PDB entry 9EX9 | electron microscopy, 2.50 A resolution | chains B and S of the 8 polymer chains in the assembly

Chain B:
Molecule: DNA-directed RNA polymerase 133 kDa polypeptide
Organism: Vaccinia virus
Notes: EC 2.7.7.6
Reference sequence: P68694 (RP132_VACCC); residues 1-1164 here = UniProt positions 1-1164
Sequence (1164 residues; numbered 1 to 1164; the number before each row is that of its first residue):
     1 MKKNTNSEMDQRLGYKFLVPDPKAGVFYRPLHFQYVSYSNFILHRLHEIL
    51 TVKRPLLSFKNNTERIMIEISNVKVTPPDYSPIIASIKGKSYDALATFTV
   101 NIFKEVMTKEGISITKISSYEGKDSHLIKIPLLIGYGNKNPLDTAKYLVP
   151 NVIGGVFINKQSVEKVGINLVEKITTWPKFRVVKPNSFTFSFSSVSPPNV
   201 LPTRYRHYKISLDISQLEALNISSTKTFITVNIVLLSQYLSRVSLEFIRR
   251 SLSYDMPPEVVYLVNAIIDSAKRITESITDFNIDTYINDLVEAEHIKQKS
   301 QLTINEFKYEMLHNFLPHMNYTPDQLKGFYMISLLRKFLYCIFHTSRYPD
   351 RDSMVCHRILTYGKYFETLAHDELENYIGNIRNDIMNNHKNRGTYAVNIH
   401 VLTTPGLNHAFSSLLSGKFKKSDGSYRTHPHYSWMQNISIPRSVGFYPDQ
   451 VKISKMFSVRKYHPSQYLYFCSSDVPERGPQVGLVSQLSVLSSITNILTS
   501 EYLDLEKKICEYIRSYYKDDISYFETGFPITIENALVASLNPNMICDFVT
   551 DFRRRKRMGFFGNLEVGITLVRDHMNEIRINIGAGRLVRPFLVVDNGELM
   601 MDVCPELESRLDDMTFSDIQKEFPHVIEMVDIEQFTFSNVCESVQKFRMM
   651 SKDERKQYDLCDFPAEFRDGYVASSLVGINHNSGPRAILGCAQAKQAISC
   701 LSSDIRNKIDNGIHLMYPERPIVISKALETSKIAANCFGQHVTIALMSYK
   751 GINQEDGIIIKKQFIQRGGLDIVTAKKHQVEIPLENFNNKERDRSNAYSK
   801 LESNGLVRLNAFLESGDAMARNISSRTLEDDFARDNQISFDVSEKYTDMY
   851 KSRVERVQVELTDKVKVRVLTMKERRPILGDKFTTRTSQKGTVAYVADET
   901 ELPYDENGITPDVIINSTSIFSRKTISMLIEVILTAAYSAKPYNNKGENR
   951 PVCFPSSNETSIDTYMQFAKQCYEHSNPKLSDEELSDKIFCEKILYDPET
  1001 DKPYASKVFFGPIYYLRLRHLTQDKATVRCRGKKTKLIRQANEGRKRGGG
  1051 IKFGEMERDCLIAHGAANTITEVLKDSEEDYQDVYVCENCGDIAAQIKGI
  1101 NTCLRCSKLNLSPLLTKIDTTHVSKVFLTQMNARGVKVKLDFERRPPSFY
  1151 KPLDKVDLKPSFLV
Disordered / not traced: 1-7, 449-458, 792-793, 826-838, 1163-1164
Construct notes: variant N6 (Asp in P68694), F343 (Tyr in P68694)
Bound ions: Zn2+: C1087, C1090, C1103, C1106

Chain S:
Molecule: DNA-directed RNA polymerase 30 kDa polypeptide
Organism: Vaccinia virus
Notes: EC 2.7.7.6
Reference sequence: P21082 (RP30_VACCC); residue numbers follow UniProt; this construct covers 1-259
Sequence (259 residues; numbered 1 to 259; the number before each row is that of its first residue):
     1 MENVYISSYSSNEQTSMAVAATDIRELLSQYVDDANLEDLIEWAMEKSSK
    51 YYIKNIGNTKSNIEETKFESKNNIGIEYSKDSRNKLSYRNKPSIATNLEY
   101 KTLCDMIKGTSGTEKEFLRYLLFGIKCIKKGVEYNIDKIKDVSYNDYFNV
   151 LDEKYNTPCPNCKSRNTTPMMIQTRAADEPPLVRHACRDCKQHFKPPKFR
   201 AFRNLNVTTQSIHENKEITEILPDNNPSPPESPEPASPIDDGLIRATFDR
   251 NDEPPEDDE
Disordered / not traced: 1-35, 62-64, 152-206, 235-248, 258-259
Modified residues: S228 (phosphoserine; SEP); S232 (phosphoserine; SEP); S237 (phosphoserine; SEP)
Swiss-Prot annotation at these positions:
  - zinc finger: Y155 to K195 (TFIIS-type)
  - binding site (Zn(2+)): C159, C162, C187, C190

Chain B / chain S interface:
Pairs across the interface (27; chain B residue first):
  I174(B) with D252(S)
  K179(B) with E256(S), salt bridge
  P185(B) with E77(S)
  N186(B) with I74(S), hydrogen bond (side chain-backbone); E77(S)
  Y205(B) with R250(S); N251(S); D252(S)
  H207(B) with N251(S), hydrogen bond (side chain-backbone); E253(S), hydrogen bond (side chain-backbone); P254(S); P255(S)
  I342(B) with S70(S)
  F343(B) with S70(S); I74(S), hydrophobic
  H371(B) with R250(S), hydrogen bond
  D372(B) with R250(S), salt bridge
  K421(B) with E253(S), salt bridge
  R478(B) with P227(S); S228(S)
  K882(B) with S228(S)
  K890(B) with S228(S)
  R923(B) with D224(S), salt bridge
  R1019(B) with E231(S), salt bridge
  H1020(B) with E231(S), salt bridge
  K1025(B) with E231(S), salt bridge
  R1045(B) with S232(S)
Also at the interface, not in a pair above, chain B (28 interface residues in all): K173, S193, K209, E259, E375, K420, L689, G1044, K1046
Also at the interface, not in a pair above, chain S (20 interface residues in all): K71, Y78, N225, E234, D257

Overview:
Chain B and chain S form an interface of 28 and 20 residues respectively; the contacts include 4 hydrogen
bonds and 7 salt bridges. Polar contacts include K179(B)-E256(S), D372(B)-R250(S) and K421(B)-E253(S). Curated
annotation (UniProt) lists 4 Zn2+-binding residues on chain S.
Chain B is DNA-directed RNA polymerase 133 kDa polypeptide and chain S is DNA-directed RNA polymerase 30 kDa
polypeptide, both from Vaccinia virus; the structure, Cryo EM map and model of the vaccinia minimal RNA
polymerase, was determined by electron microscopy.
